PDB entry 6GYY | X-ray diffraction, 2.77 A resolution | chains A and B

Chain A (and B):
Protein: Diadenylate cyclase
Organism: Staphylococcus aureus
Notes: EC 2.7.7.85; chain B of this document is another copy of the same molecule, construct and numbering; everything in this record applies to it too
Reference sequence: A0A2P7CAT2 (A0A2P7CAT2_STAAU); numbering as in UniProt (aligned over 100-269)
Chain sequence (175 residues; numbered 95 to 269; the number before each row is that of its first residue):
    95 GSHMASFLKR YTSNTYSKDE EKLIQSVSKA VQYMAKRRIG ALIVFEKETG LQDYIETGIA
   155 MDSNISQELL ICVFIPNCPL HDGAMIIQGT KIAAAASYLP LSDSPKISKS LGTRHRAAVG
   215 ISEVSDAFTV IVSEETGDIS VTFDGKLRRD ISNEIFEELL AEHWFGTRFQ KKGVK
Unresolved in the structure: 95-109, 260-269 (chain B: 95-110, 261-269)
Sequence notes: expression tag (95-99); conflict Cys166 (Asn in A0A2P7CAT2), Cys172 (Thr in A0A2P7CAT2)
From the paper describing this entry:
  - catalytic residues: Asp176, Gly177, Thr207 (proposed by the authors, not directly observed)

Interface between chain A and chain B:
Contacting residue pairs (30; chain A residue first):
  Ile153(A) with Ser160(B); Glu162(B)
  Met155(A) with Ser157(B); Asn158(B), hydrogen bond (backbone-backbone); Leu163(B), hydrophobic
  Asp156(A) with Asp156(B); Lys185(B), salt bridge
  Ser157(A) with Met155(B), hydrogen bond (side chain-backbone); Asp156(B); Ser157(B)
  Asn158(A) with Met155(B), hydrogen bond (backbone-backbone); Asp156(B)
  Ser160(A) with Ile153(B)
  Glu162(A) with Ile153(B); Pro173(B); Leu174(B)
  Leu163(A) with Met155(B), hydrophobic; Leu174(B), hydrophobic
  Cys166(A) with Cys166(B); Cys172(B), hydrogen bond; Pro173(B)
  Ile169(A) with Ile169(B), hydrophobic
  Cys172(A) with Cys166(B), hydrogen bond; Ile169(B), hydrophobic
  Pro173(A) with Glu162(B); Cys166(B)
  Leu174(A) with Glu162(B); Leu163(B), hydrophobic; Cys166(B)
  Lys185(A) with Asp156(B), salt bridge
Interface residues without a listed pair, chain A (16 interface residues in all): Ala154, Ile165
Interface residues without a listed pair, chain B (17 interface residues in all): Ala154, Ile165, Val167

In short:
The interface between chain A and chain B involves 16 residues on one side and 17 on the other; the contacts
include 5 hydrogen bonds and 2 salt bridges. Polar contacts include Asp156(A)-Lys185(B), Ser157(A)-Met155(B)
and Cys166(A)-Cys172(B). From the paper: catalytic residues Asp176(A), Gly177(A) and Thr207(A).
Chain A and chain B are both Diadenylate cyclase (Staphylococcus aureus); the structure, Crystal structure of
DacA from Staphylococcus aureus, N166C/T172C double mutant, was determined by X-ray diffraction, deposited
together with 6GYW, 6GYX and 6GYZ.
